3DOR - chains A and B; structure by X-ray diffraction, 2.20 A resolution.

# Chain A (and B)
Protein: Protein CT_858
Organism: Chlamydia trachomatis
Notes: chain B of this document is another copy of the same molecule, construct and numbering; everything in this record applies to it too
UniProt: O84866 (Y858_CHLTR); residues 33-609 here correspond to UniProt positions 25-601 (UniProt number = residue number - 8)
Sequence (583 residues; numbered 33 to 615; the number before each row is that of its first residue):
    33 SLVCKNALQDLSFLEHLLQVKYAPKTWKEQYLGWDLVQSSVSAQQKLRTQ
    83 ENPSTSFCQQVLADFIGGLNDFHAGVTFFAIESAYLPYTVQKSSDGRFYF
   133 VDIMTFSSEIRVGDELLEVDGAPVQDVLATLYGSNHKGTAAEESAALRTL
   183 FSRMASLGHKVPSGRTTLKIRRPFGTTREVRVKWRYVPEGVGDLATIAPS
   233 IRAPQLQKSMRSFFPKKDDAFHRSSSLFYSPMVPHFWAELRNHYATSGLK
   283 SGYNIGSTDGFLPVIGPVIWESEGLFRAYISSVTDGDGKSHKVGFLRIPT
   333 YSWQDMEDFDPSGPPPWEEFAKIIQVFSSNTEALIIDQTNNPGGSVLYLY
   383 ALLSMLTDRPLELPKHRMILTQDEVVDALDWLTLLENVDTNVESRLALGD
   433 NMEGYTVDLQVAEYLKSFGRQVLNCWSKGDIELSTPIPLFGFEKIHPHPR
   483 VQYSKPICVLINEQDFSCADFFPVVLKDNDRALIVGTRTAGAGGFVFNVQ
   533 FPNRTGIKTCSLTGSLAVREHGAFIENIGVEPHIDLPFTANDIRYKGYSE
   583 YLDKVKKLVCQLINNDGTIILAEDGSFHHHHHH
Unresolved in the structure: 239-283, 600-615 (chain B: 239-283, 605-615)
Differences from the reference sequence: expression tag (610-615)
What the authors report for this chain:
  - catalytic residues: His105, Ser499, Glu558
  - contacts within the chain: His105-Glu558 (water-mediated contact), His105-Ser499, Asp510-Arg551 (salt bridge), Val506-Arg551 (hydrophobic contact)
  - self-association interface (contacts with another copy of this molecule): Phe45, Val52, Val223 to Gln239, Pro534
  - conformationally variable residues (loop rearrangement, order/disorder transition, side-chain flip): His105, Val223 to Gln239, Ala522 to Phe527, Val550 to Phe556, Ile557 to Asn559
  - mutagenesis - F45A, E558Q: abolished catalytic activity on RFX5
  - mutagenesis - V73D: unchanged catalytic activity on RFX5
  - mutagenesis - V73D: unchanged binding to Protein CT_858 (chain A)
  - post-translational modification sites: Ser283 (proposed by the authors, not directly observed)
  - mutagenesis - L259E: unchanged binding to the mature CPAF
  - mutagenesis - L259E: decreased catalytic activity (the mature CPAF)

# How chain A and chain B interact
Residue-residue contacts (88; chain A residue first):
  Asn38(A) - His48(B)
  Asn38(A) - Val52(B)
  Gln41(A) - His48(B)  hydrogen bond
  Asp42(A) - His48(B)
  Phe45(A) - Phe45(B)  hydrophobic
  Phe45(A) - Phe533(B)  hydrophobic
  His48(A) - Asn38(B)  hydrogen bond
  His48(A) - Gln41(B)
  His48(A) - Asp42(B)
  Leu49(A) - Pro534(B)  hydrophobic
  Gln51(A) - Arg536(B)
  Val52(A) - Asn38(B)
  Val52(A) - Arg536(B)
  Lys53(A) - Pro534(B)
  Thr58(A) - Pro236(B)
  Thr58(A) - Leu238(B)
  Gln62(A) - Leu238(B)
  Phe111(A) - Gln404(B)
  Phe111(A) - Asp405(B)
  Phe111(A) - Val408(B)  hydrophobic
  Gly222(A) - Leu411(B)
  Val223(A) - Gln404(B)
  Val223(A) - Val407(B)  hydrophobic
  Val223(A) - Leu411(B)  hydrophobic
  Gly224(A) - Trp458(B)  hydrogen bond (backbone-side chain)
  Ile229(A) - Trp458(B)
  Ile229(A) - Ser459(B)
  Ile229(A) - Gly461(B)
  Ser232(A) - Lys460(B)  hydrogen bond (side chain-backbone)
  Ser232(A) - Gly461(B)
  Ile233(A) - Gly461(B)
  Ile233(A) - Ile463(B)  hydrophobic
  Arg234(A) - Glu464(B)
  Pro236(A) - Thr58(B)
  Pro236(A) - Glu464(B)
  Pro236(A) - Leu465(B)  hydrophobic
  Gln237(A) - Arg399(B)  hydrogen bond (backbone-side chain)
  Leu238(A) - Thr58(B)
  Leu238(A) - Trp59(B)  hydrophobic
  Leu238(A) - Gln62(B)
  Leu238(A) - Arg399(B)
  Leu238(A) - Phe556(B)  hydrophobic
  Arg399(A) - Gln237(B)  hydrogen bond (side chain-backbone)
  Leu402(A) - Arg536(B)  hydrogen bond (backbone-side chain)
  Thr403(A) - Asn535(B)
  Gln404(A) - Phe111(B)
  Gln404(A) - Val223(B)
  Gln404(A) - Asn535(B)  hydrogen bond (side chain-backbone)
  Gln404(A) - Arg536(B)  hydrogen bond (side chain-backbone)
  Gln404(A) - Thr537(B)
  Gln404(A) - Gly538(B)
  Asp405(A) - Phe111(B)
  Val407(A) - Val223(B)  hydrophobic
  Val408(A) - Phe111(B)  hydrophobic
  Val408(A) - Val223(B)  hydrophobic
  Leu411(A) - Gly222(B)
  Leu411(A) - Val223(B)  hydrophobic
  Trp458(A) - Gly224(B)  hydrogen bond (side chain-backbone)
  Trp458(A) - Leu226(B)  hydrophobic
  Trp458(A) - Ile229(B)
  Lys460(A) - Ser232(B)  hydrogen bond (backbone-side chain)
  Gly461(A) - Ile229(B)
  Gly461(A) - Ser232(B)
  Gly461(A) - Ile233(B)
  Ile463(A) - Ile233(B)  hydrophobic
  Glu464(A) - Ile233(B)
  Glu464(A) - Arg234(B)
  Glu464(A) - Pro236(B)
  Glu464(A) - Arg536(B)  salt bridge
  Leu465(A) - Pro236(B)  hydrophobic
  Val531(A) - Pro534(B)
  Gln532(A) - Gln532(B)
  Phe533(A) - Phe45(B)  hydrophobic
  Pro534(A) - Leu49(B)  hydrophobic
  Pro534(A) - Lys53(B)
  Pro534(A) - Val531(B)
  Asn535(A) - Val52(B)
  Asn535(A) - Thr403(B)
  Asn535(A) - Gln404(B)  hydrogen bond (backbone-side chain)
  Arg536(A) - Gln51(B)
  Arg536(A) - Val52(B)  hydrogen bond (side chain-backbone)
  Arg536(A) - Ile401(B)
  Arg536(A) - Leu402(B)  hydrogen bond (side chain-backbone)
  Arg536(A) - Gln404(B)  hydrogen bond (backbone-side chain)
  Arg536(A) - Ile463(B)  hydrogen bond (side chain-backbone)
  Arg536(A) - Glu464(B)  salt bridge
  Thr537(A) - Gln404(B)
  Gly538(A) - Gln404(B)
Also at the interface, not in a pair above, chain A (51 interface residues in all): Trp59, Ile113, Leu226, Ile401, Ser459, Phe529, Phe556
Also at the interface, not in a pair above, chain B (51 interface residues in all): Phe529, Leu548

# In short
Chain A and chain B each contribute 51 residues to their interface; the contacts include 16 hydrogen bonds and
2 salt bridges. Polar pairs include Glu464(A)-Arg536(B), Gln41(A)-His48(B) and His48(A)-Asn38(B). From the
paper: catalytic residues His105(A), Ser499(A) and Glu558(A); F45A and E558Q of chain A abolish catalytic
activity on RFX5; 4 substitutions were tested in all.
Chain A and chain B are both Protein CT_858 (Chlamydia trachomatis); the structure, Crystal Structure of
mature CPAF, was determined by X-ray diffraction (same publication as 3DJA, 3DPM and 3DPN).
